Entry 4AOR (X-ray diffraction, 1.70 A resolution); this record covers chains A and D.

== Chain A ==
Name: Cationic trypsin
Organism: Bos taurus
Notes: EC 3.4.21.4
Reference sequence: P00760 (TRY1_BOVIN); residues 24-246 here = UniProt positions 24-246
Chain sequence (223 residues; row label = number of the first residue in the row):
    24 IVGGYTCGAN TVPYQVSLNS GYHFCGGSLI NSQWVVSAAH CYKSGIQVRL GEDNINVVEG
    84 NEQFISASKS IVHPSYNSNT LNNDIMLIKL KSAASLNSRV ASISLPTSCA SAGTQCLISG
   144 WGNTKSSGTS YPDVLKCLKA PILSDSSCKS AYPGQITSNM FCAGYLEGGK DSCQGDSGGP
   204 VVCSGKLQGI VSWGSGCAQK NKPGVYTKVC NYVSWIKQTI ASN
Swiss-Prot annotation at these positions:
  - active site (Charge relay system): His63, Asp107, Ser200
  - binding site (Ca(2+)): Glu75, Asn77, Val80, Glu85
  - binding site (substrate): Asp194, Ser195, Gln197, Gly198, Ser200
Disulfide bonds: Cys30-Cys160, Cys48-Cys64, Cys132-Cys233, Cys139-Cys206, Cys171-Cys185, Cys196-Cys220
Bound ions: Ca2+: Glu75, Asn77, Val80, Glu85
From the paper describing this entry:
  - catalytic residues: Ser200
  - conformationally variable residues (side-chain flip): Tyr45

== Chain D ==
Name: Trypsin inhibitor 3
Reference sequence: P84781 (ITR3_SPIOL); residues 1-37 here = UniProt positions 1-37
Chain sequence (37 residues; each row starts with the number of its first residue):
     1 EDKCSPSGAI CSGFGPPEQC CSGACVPHPI LRIFVCQ
Unresolved in the structure: 1-3
Swiss-Prot annotation at these positions:
  - site: Arg32, Ile33 (Reactive bond for trypsin)
Disulfide bonds: Cys4-Cys21, Cys11-Cys25, Cys20-Cys36
From the paper describing this entry:
  - mutagenesis - F14A (201.8 +/- 27.7 nM): decreased binding to Cationic trypsin (chain A)

== Interface between chain A and chain D ==
Pairs across the interface (47):
  Tyr45(A) with Ser12(D); Phe14(D); Gly15(D); Pro16(D)
  His46(A) with Ser12(D), hydrogen bond (backbone-side chain); Phe14(D)
  Phe47(A) with Ile10(D), hydrophobic; Cys11(D); Ile33(D)
  Cys48(A) with Ile33(D), hydrophobic
  His63(A) with Ile10(D); Leu31(D); Ile33(D)
  Cys64(A) with Ile10(D)
  Tyr65(A) with Ile10(D)
  Ile78(A) with Phe14(D), hydrophobic
  Asn79(A) with Phe14(D)
  Leu104(A) with Leu31(D), hydrophobic
  Trp144(A) with Phe14(D)
  Asn146(A) with Phe34(D)
  Pro155(A) with Phe14(D)
  Asp194(A) with Arg32(D), salt bridge
  Ser195(A) with Arg32(D), hydrogen bond
  Cys196(A) with Arg32(D)
  Gln197(A) with Pro27(D); His28(D), hydrogen bond (side chain-backbone); Leu31(D), hydrogen bond (side chain-backbone); Arg32(D); Ile33(D); Phe34(D)
  Gly198(A) with Arg32(D), hydrogen bond (backbone-backbone); Ile33(D)
  Asp199(A) with Arg32(D), hydrogen bond (backbone-backbone)
  Ser200(A) with Arg32(D), hydrogen bond (side chain-backbone); Ile33(D)
  Val214(A) with Arg32(D)
  Ser215(A) with Leu31(D); Arg32(D), hydrogen bond (backbone-backbone)
  Trp216(A) with Ile30(D); Arg32(D)
  Gly217(A) with Pro29(D); Ile30(D), hydrogen bond (backbone-backbone); Arg32(D)
  Gly219(A) with Pro29(D), hydrogen bond (backbone-backbone); Arg32(D), hydrogen bond (backbone-side chain)
  Cys220(A) with Arg32(D)
  Gly227(A) with Arg32(D)
Interface residues without a listed pair, chain A (30 interface residues in all): Lys66, Ser218, Tyr229
From the paper, about this interface:
  - specific contacts: Ile78(A)-Phe14(D), Trp144(A)-Phe14(D), Pro155(A)-Phe14(D)
  - interface residues, chain A: Ser200(A)
  - interface residues, chain D: Arg32(D)
  - hot spots on chain D (mutagenesis) - F14A (201.8 +/- 27.7 nM): decreased binding to Cationic trypsin (chain A)

== Summary ==
The interface between chain A and chain D involves 30 residues on one side and 14 on the other, with 11
hydrogen bonds and 1 salt bridge. Among the polar pairs are Asp194(A)-Arg32(D), His46(A)-Ser12(D) and
Ser195(A)-Arg32(D). The authors report contacts between Ile78(A) and Phe14(D), Trp144(A) and Phe14(D) and
Pro155(A) and Phe14(D). The paper reports the catalytic residue Ser200(A); F14A of chain D reduces binding to
Cationic trypsin (chain A).
Here chain A is Cationic trypsin (Bos taurus) and chain D is Trypsin inhibitor 3. Entry 4AOR (Cationic trypsin
in complex with the Spinacia oleracea trypsin inhibitor III (SOTI-III)) was determined by X-ray diffraction
(same publication as 4AOQ).
